PDB entry 5OMK | X-ray diffraction, 1.70 A resolution | chain A

== Chain A ==
Name: Ribonucleotide reductase small subunit
Source organism: Geobacillus kaustophilus (strain HTA426)
Notes: EC 1.17.4.1
Reference sequence: Q5KW80 (Q5KW80_GEOKA); numbering as in UniProt (aligned over 1-302)
Chain sequence (316 residues; numbered -13 to 302; the number before each row is that of its first residue; numbers below 1 keep their minus sign (Met-13 is residue -13)):
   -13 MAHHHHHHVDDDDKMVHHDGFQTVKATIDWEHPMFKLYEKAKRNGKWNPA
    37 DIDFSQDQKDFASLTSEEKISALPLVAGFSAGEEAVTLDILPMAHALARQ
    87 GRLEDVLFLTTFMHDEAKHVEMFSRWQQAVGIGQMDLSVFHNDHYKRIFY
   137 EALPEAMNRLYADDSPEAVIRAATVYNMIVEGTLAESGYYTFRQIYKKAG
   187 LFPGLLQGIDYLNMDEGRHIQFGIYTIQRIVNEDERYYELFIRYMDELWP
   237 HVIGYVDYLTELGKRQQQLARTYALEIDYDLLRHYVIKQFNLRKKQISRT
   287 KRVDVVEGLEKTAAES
Unresolved in the structure: -13 to 1, 287-302
Construct notes: initiating methionine (-13); expression tag (-12 to 0)
Metal / ion sites: Fe ion site 1: Glu69, Glu102, His105 (together with palmitic acid); Fe ion site 2: Glu102, Glu167, Glu202, His205 (together with palmitic acid)
From the paper describing this entry:
  - Fe ion coordination: Glu167
  - Fe ion coordination: Glu202 (citing earlier work)
  - contacts within the chain: Val72-Tyr162

== Summary ==
Glu69, Glu102 and His105 coordinate Fe ion site 1. Glu102, Glu167, Glu202 and His205 form the Fe ion site 2.
From the paper: Fe ion coordination by Glu167 and Glu202; contacts within the chain involving Tyr162 and
Val72.
Chain A is Ribonucleotide reductase small subunit (Geobacillus kaustophilus (strain HTA426)); the structure,
R2-like ligand-binding oxidase with aerobically reconstituted metal cofactor before photoconversion, was
determined by X-ray diffraction, deposited together with 5OMJ.
